Entry 2OO8 (X-ray diffraction, 2.20 A resolution); this record covers chain X.

# Chain X
Name: Angiopoietin-1 receptor
Organism: Homo sapiens
Notes: EC 2.7.10.1; fragment: Kinase domain
Reference sequence: Q02763 (TIE2_HUMAN); residues 808-1124 here = UniProt positions 808-1124
Chain sequence (317 residues; numbered 808 to 1124; the number before each row is that of its first residue):
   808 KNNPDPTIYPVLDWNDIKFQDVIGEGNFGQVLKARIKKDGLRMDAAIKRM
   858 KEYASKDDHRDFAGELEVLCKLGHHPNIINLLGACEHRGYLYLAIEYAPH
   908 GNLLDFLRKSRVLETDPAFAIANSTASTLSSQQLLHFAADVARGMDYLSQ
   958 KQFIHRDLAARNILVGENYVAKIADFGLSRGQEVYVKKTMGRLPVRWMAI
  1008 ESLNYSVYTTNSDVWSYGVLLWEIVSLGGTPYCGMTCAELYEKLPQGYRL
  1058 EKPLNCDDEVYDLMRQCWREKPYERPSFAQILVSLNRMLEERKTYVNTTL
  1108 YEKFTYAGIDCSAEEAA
Not modelled in the structure: 808-835, 844-848, 860-862, 895-898, 986-996, 1118-1124
UniProt features mapped onto this chain:
  - active site: Asp-964 (Proton acceptor)
  - binding site (ATP): Ile-830 to Val-838, Lys-855
  - modified residue (Phosphotyrosine): Tyr-860, Tyr-992, Tyr-1102, Tyr-1108
  - natural variant: Arg-849 (R849W: In VMCM), Pro-883 (P883A: In an ovarian serous carcinoma sample), Tyr-897 (Y897C: In VMCM; Y897F: Found in a patient with multiple sporadic venous malformations; Y897H: Found in a patient with solitary sporadic venous malformations; Y897S: In VMCM), Leu-914 (L914F: Found in patients with solitary and multiple sporadic venous malformations), Arg-915 (R915C: Found in a patient with solitary sporadic venous malformations; R915H: In VMCM; R915L: Found in a patient with multiple sporadic venous malformations), Ser-917 (S917I: Found in a patient with solitary sporadic venous malformations), Arg-918 (R918C: In VMCM), Val-919 (V919L: In VMCM), Ala-925 (A925S: In VMCM), Lys-1100 (K1100N: In VMCM), Ala-1124 (A1124V: In a renal clear cell carcinoma sample)
  - mutagenesis: Lys-855 (K855R: Loss of kinase activity), Tyr-1102 (Y1102F: Abolishes interaction with SHC1)
Ligand contacts: RAJ (n-{3-[3-(dimethylamino)propyl]-5-(trifluoromethyl)phenyl}-4-methyl-3-[(3-pyrimidin-4-ylpyridin-2-yl)amino]benzamide): Val-838, Ala-853, Ile-854, Lys-855, Glu-872, Val-875, Leu-876, Leu-879, Ile-886, Leu-900, Ile-902, Glu-903, Tyr-904, Ala-905, Leu-955, Phe-960, His-962, Leu-971, Ile-980, Ala-981, Asp-982, Phe-983, Gly-984

# Summary
Ligands of chain X: compound RAJ. Curated annotation (UniProt) lists active-site residue Asp-964, 10
ATP-binding residues and 2 mutagenesis sites.
Chain X is Angiopoietin-1 receptor (Homo sapiens); the structure, Synthesis, Structural Analysis, and SAR
Studies of Triazine Derivatives as Potent, Selective Tie-2 Inhibitors, was determined by X-ray diffraction
together with 2OSC from the same study.
